Entry 7KU2 (X-ray diffraction, 2.19 A resolution); this record covers chain A.

== Chain A ==
Name: Chymotrypsinogen A
Source organism: Bos taurus
Notes: EC 3.4.21.1
Reference sequence: P00766 (CTRA_BOVIN); numbering as in UniProt (aligned over 1-245)
Sequence (245 residues; row label = number of the first residue in the row):
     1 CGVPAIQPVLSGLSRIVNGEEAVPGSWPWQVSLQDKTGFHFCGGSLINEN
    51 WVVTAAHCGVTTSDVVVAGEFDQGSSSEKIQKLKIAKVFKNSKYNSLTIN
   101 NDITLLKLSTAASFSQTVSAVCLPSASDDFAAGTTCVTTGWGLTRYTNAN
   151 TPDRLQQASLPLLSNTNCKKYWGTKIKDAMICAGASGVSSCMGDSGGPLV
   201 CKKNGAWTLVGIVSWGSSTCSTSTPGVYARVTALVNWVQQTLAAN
Disordered / not traced: 147-150
Disulfide bonds: Cys1-Cys122, Cys42-Cys58, Cys136-Cys201, Cys168-Cys182, Cys191-Cys220
UniProt features mapped onto this chain:
  - active site (Charge relay system): His57, Asp102, Ser195
Reported in the primary citation:
  - conformationally variable residues (loop rearrangement): Thr139 to Tyr146

== Overview ==
Curated annotation (UniProt) lists 3 active-site residues. From the paper: conformational variability at
Thr139.
Chain A is Chymotrypsinogen A (Bos taurus); the structure, Data clustering and dynamics of chymotrypsinogen
clulster 140 (structure), was determined by X-ray diffraction (same publication as 7KTY, 7KTZ, 7KU0, 7KU1 and
7KU3).
